Entry 4ONW (X-ray diffraction, 1.65 A resolution); this record covers chain A.

# Chain A
Molecule: Succinyl-diaminopimelate desuccinylase
Organism: Vibrio cholerae O1 biovar El Tor
Notes: EC 3.5.1.18
UniProt: Q9KQ52 (DAPE_VIBCH); the construct has insertions or renumbered stretches relative to UniProt, so the offset changes along the chain: 2-181 = UniProt 2-181; 184-266 = UniProt 295-377
Chain sequence (268 residues; numbered -1 to 266; the number before each row is that of its first residue; numbers below 1 keep their minus sign (Ser-1 is residue -1)):
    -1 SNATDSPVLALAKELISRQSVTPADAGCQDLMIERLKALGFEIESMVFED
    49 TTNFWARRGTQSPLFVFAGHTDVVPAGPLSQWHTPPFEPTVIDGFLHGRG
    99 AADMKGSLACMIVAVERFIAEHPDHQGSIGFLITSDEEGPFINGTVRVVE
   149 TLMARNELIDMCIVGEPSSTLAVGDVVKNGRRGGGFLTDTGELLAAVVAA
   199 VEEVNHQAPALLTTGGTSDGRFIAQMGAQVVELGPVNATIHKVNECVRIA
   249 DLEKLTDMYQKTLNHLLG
Not modelled in the structure: -1 to 1
Differences from the reference sequence: expression tag (-1 to 1); linker (182-183)
UniProt features mapped onto this chain:
  - active site: Asp70, Glu135 (Proton acceptor)
  - binding site (Zn(2+)): His68, Asp101, Glu136, Glu164, His239
Residues lining bound ligands:
  - 1,4-butanediol (BU1), molecule 1: Gly38, Glu40, Arg55, Arg56, Gly57, Thr58
  - 1,4-butanediol (BU1), molecule 2: Val147, Leu150, Met151, Glu155, Leu156, Ile157, Ile221, Met224, Gly225, Ala226
What the authors report for this chain:
  - conformationally variable residues (loop rearrangement): Thr211 to Thr215

# Summary
Ligands of chain A: 1,4-butanediol. From UniProt: active-site residues Asp70 and Glu135 and 5 Zn2+-binding
residues. From the paper: conformational variability at Thr211.
Chain A is Succinyl-diaminopimelate desuccinylase (Vibrio cholerae O1 biovar El Tor); the structure, Crystal
structure of the catalytic domain of DapE protein from V.cholerea, was determined by X-ray diffraction (same
publication as 4OP4 and 4H2K).
